Entry 6RE1 (electron microscopy, 3.20 A resolution); this record covers chains U and Z of the 20 polymer chains in the assembly.

== Chain U ==
Protein: ATP synthase subunit alpha
Source organism: Polytomella sp. Pringsheim 198.80
Reference sequence: A0ZW40 (A0ZW40_9CHLO); residues 1-562 here = UniProt positions 1-562
Chain sequence (562 residues; each row starts with the number of its first residue):
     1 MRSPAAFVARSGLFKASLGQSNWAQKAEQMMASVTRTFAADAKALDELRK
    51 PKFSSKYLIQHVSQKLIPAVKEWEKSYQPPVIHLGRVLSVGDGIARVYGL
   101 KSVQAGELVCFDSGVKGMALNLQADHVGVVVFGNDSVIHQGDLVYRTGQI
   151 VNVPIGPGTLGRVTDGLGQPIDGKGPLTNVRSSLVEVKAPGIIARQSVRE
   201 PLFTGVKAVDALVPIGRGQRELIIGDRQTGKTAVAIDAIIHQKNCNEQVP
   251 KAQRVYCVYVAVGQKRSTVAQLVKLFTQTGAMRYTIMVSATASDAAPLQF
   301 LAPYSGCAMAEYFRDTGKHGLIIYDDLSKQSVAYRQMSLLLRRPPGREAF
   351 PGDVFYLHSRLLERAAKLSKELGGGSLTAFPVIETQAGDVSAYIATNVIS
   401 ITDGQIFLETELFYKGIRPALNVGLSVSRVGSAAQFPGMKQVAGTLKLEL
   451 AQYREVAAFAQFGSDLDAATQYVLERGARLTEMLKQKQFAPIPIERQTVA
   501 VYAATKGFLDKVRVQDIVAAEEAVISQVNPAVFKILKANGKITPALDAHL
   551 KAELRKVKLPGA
Unresolved in the structure: 1-39
Construct notes: conflict R266 (Lys in A0ZW40)
Ion coordination: Mg2+: T232 (together with ATP)
Residues lining bound ligands: ATP (adenosine-5'-triphosphate): R227, Q228, T229, G230, K231, T232, A233, E384, F413, R418, P419, Q486, K487, Q488

== Chain Z ==
Protein: ATP synthase subunit beta
Source organism: Polytomella sp. Pringsheim 198.80
Notes: EC 7.1.2.2
Reference sequence: A0ZW41 (A0ZW41_9CHLO); residue numbers follow UniProt; this construct covers 1-574
Chain sequence (574 residues; row label = number of the first residue in the row):
     1 MALRYAAGLAKNVVQRQGASLNIARAFAAEPAPAIDAGYVSQVIGPVVDV
    51 RFDGELPSILSSLEVEGHSVRLVLEVAQHMGDNTVRCIAMDSTDGLVRGQ
   101 KVVDTGSPIKVPVGRGTLGRIMNVIGEPVDEQGPIDAADIWSIHREAPEF
   151 TEQSTEQEILVTGIKVVDLLAPYQRGGKIGLFGGAGVGKTVLIMELINNV
   201 AKAHGGFSVFAGVGERTREGNDLYREMIESGVIKLGAERGNSKCTLVYGQ
   251 MNEPPGARARVALTGLTVAEYFRDIEGQDVLLFVDNIFRFTQANSEVSAL
   301 LGRIPSAVGYQPTLATDLGGLQERITTTTKGSITSVQAVYVPADDLTDPA
   351 PATTFAHLDATTVLSRSIAELGIYPAVDPLDSTSRMLNPNVIGAEHYNVA
   401 RGVQKVLQDYKNLQDIIAILGMDELSEEDKLTVARARKIQRFLSQPFQVA
   451 EVFTGTPGKYVDLADTISGFQGVLTGKYDDLPEMAFYMVGDIKEVKEKAD
   501 KMAKDIASRKEADNKKVSEELKDIPSLDKLVSEIKEVVIEEDDGLEEDFK
   551 AEALSSETVVLNEEGKSVPLPKKN
Unresolved in the structure: 1-35
Construct notes: conflict A350 (Gly in A0ZW41), L387 (Arg in A0ZW41)
Ion coordination: Mg2+: T190 (together with ADP)
Residues lining bound ligands:
  - ADP (adenosine-5'-diphosphate): G184, A185, G186, V187, G188, K189, T190, V191, E219, Y374, Q445, F447, A450, F453, T454
  - ATP (adenosine-5'-triphosphate): S384, R385, N388, Y397

== Chain U / chain Z interface ==
Pairs across the interface - 93 pairs, chain U then chain Z:
  L88(U) with G81(Z)
  S89(U) with H79(Z); M80(Z); G81(Z)
  V90(U) with I59(Z), hydrophobic; Q78(Z); H79(Z), hydrogen bond (backbone-backbone)
  G91(U) with Q78(Z)
  D92(U) with Q78(Z); R303(Z), salt bridge
  D135(U) with I59(Z)
  S136(U) with S58(Z); I59(Z)
  H139(U) with S58(Z), hydrogen bond; H79(Z)
  Q140(U) with L56(Z); H79(Z), hydrogen bond (backbone-side chain); G81(Z), hydrogen bond (side chain-backbone); D82(Z); N83(Z), hydrogen bond (side chain-backbone)
  I171(U) with F150(Z), hydrophobic; T151(Z), hydrogen bond (backbone-side chain)
  R227(U) with L346(Z); F355(Z); D381(Z), salt bridge
  Q228(U) with T361(Z); T383(Z), hydrogen bond; R385(Z), hydrogen bond
  K265(U) with E323(Z); A356(Z); H357(Z); L358(Z), hydrogen bond (side chain-backbone); D359(Z), salt bridge
  R266(U) with A147(Z); E149(Z); F150(Z); Q153(Z); E323(Z), salt bridge
  S267(U) with Q153(Z)
  V269(U) with F150(Z), hydrophobic
  A270(U) with F150(Z); Q153(Z); T155(Z)
  Q271(U) with T155(Z); Q157(Z)
  V273(U) with F150(Z), hydrophobic
  K274(U) with T155(Z)
  T291(U) with E323(Z)
  A292(U) with G319(Z); H357(Z)
  S293(U) with E146(Z); A147(Z); E323(Z)
  A296(U) with T316(Z)
  R335(U) with S306(Z), hydrogen bond
  Q336(U) with P312(Z); T313(Z); T316(Z), hydrogen bond
  L339(U) with I304(Z); S306(Z); P312(Z), hydrophobic
  L340(U) with R303(Z); T313(Z)
  R342(U) with G302(Z); I304(Z)
  A349(U) with S306(Z); A307(Z)
  Q386(U) with L346(Z); T347(Z); A352(Z)
  A387(U) with T347(Z)
  E411(U) with Q408(Z)
  F413(U) with R401(Z)
  Y414(U) with L380(Z); T383(Z); Q404(Z); K405(Z); Q408(Z)
  K415(U) with Q408(Z); N412(Z)
  G416(U) with R401(Z), hydrogen bond (backbone-side chain)
  R418(U) with Y397(Z), hydrogen bond; R401(Z); Q404(Z)
  Q461(U) with N412(Z); L413(Z); I416(Z)
  F462(U) with I416(Z), hydrophobic; E424(Z)
  S464(U) with E424(Z), hydrogen bond (side chain-backbone); S426(Z)
  K487(U) with P389(Z)
  Q488(U) with N388(Z)
Also at the interface, not in a pair above, chain U (54 interface residues in all): R96, N134, I138, V163, D172, K329, R343, P345, E348, K485, Q515
Also at the interface, not in a pair above, chain Z (63 interface residues in all): P57, L60, T84, E156, K178, P305, A315, G320, S382, L425, D429

== Summary ==
54 residues of chain U face 63 of chain Z across their interface; the contacts include 14 hydrogen bonds and 4
salt bridges. Among the polar pairs are D92(U)-R303(Z), R227(U)-D381(Z) and K265(U)-D359(Z). ATP is bound
between chain U and chain Z. Chain Z binds ADP.
Chain U is ATP synthase subunit alpha and chain Z is ATP synthase subunit beta, both from Polytomella sp.
Pringsheim 198.80; the structure, Cryo-EM structure of Polytomella F-ATP synthase, Rotary substate 2A,
focussed refinement of F1 head and rotor, was determined by electron microscopy together with 6RD4, 6RD5,
6RD6, 6RD7, 6RD8, 6RD9 and 46 further entries from the same study.
